PDB entry 8K8S | electron microscopy, 3.06 A resolution | chains B and C of the 5 polymer chains in the assembly

[Chain B]
Name: Uracil-DNA glycosylase E4
From: Monkeypox virus
Amino-acid sequence (218 residues; numbered 1 to 218; the number before each row is that of its first residue):
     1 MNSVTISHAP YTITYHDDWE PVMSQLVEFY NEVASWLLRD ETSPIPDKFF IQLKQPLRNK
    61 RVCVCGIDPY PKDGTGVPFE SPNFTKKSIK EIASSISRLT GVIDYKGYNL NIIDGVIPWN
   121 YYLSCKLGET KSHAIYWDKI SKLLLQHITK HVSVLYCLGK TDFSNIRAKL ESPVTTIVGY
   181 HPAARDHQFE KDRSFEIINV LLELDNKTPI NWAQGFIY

[Chain C]
Name: DNA polymerase processivity factor component A20
From: Monkeypox virus
UniProt: Q5IXP2 (Q5IXP2_MONPV); residue numbers follow UniProt; this construct covers 1-426
Amino-acid sequence (426 residues; each row starts with the number of its first residue):
     1 MTSSADLTNL KELLSLYKSL RFSDSVAIEK YNSLVEWGTS TYWKIGVQKV TNVETSISDY
    61 YDEVKNKPFN IDPGYYIFLP VYFGSVFIYS KGKNMVELGS GNSFQIPDEI RSACNKVLDS
   121 DNGIDFLRFV LLNNRWIMED AISKYQSPVN IFKLASEYGL NIPNYLEIEI EEDTLFDDEL
   181 YSIMERSFDD TFPKISISYI KLGELKRQVV DFFKFSFMYI ESIKVDRIGD NIFIPSVITK
   241 SGKKILVKDV DHLIRSKVRE HTFVKVKKKN TFSILYDYDG NGTETRGEVI KRIIDTIGRD
   301 YYVNGKYFSK VGIAGLKQLT NKLDINECAT VDELVDEINK SGTVKRKIKN QSVFDLSREC
   361 LGYPEADFIT LVNNMRFKIE NCKVVNFNIE NTNCLNNPSI ETIYGNFNQF VSIFNTVTDV
   421 KKRLFE
Unresolved in the structure: 1, 278, 280-284, 426

[How chain B and chain C interact]
Pairs across the interface - 30 pairs, chain B then chain C:
  I166(B) with W43(C), hydrophobic
  R167(B) with W43(C)
  P173(B) with K44(C)
  V174(B) with Y42(C); K44(C)
  T175(B) with Y42(C); K44(C)
  T176(B) with Y42(C), hydrogen bond (backbone-backbone); W43(C)
  I177(B) with T2(C); Y42(C), hydrophobic
  V178(B) with T2(C)
  D192(B) with T2(C), hydrogen bond
  R193(B) with T2(C), hydrogen bond (backbone-backbone); L7(C)
  E196(B) with L7(C); K11(C), salt bridge
  I197(B) with T2(C); S3(C); L7(C), hydrophobic; L10(C), hydrophobic; Y42(C)
  V200(B) with L7(C), hydrophobic; L10(C), hydrophobic
  L201(B) with L10(C), hydrophobic
  E203(B) with L14(C); K18(C), salt bridge
  L204(B) with L14(C), hydrophobic; G46(C)
  D205(B) with G46(C), hydrogen bond (side chain-backbone)
Other interface residues (no listed pair), chain B (19 interface residues in all): G179, S194
Other interface residues (no listed pair), chain C (15 interface residues in all): S4, L13, T41, I45

[In short]
19 residues of chain B and 15 residues of chain C are in contact, with 4 hydrogen bonds and 2 salt bridges.
Among the polar pairs are E196(B)-K11(C), E203(B)-K18(C) and D192(B)-T2(C).
Here chain B is Uracil-DNA glycosylase E4 and chain C is DNA polymerase processivity factor component A20,
both from Monkeypox virus. Entry 8K8S (F8-A22-E4 complex of MPXV in complex with DNA and Ara-CTP) was
determined by electron microscopy together with 8K8U from the same study.
